PDB entry 8OYT | electron microscopy, 3.80 A resolution | chains A and F of the 6 polymer chains in the assembly

Chain A:
Molecule: Spike glycoprotein, Fibritin
Organism: Severe acute respiratory syndrome coronavirus 2
UniProtKB: chimeric construct of P0DTC2, P10104: residues 1-1205 from P0DTC2 (SPIKE_SARS2) positions 1-1210 (offset varies); residues 1208-1234 from P10104 positions 458-484 (UniProt number = residue number - 750)
Chain sequence (1259 residues; numbered 1 to 1254 plus 5 insertion-coded residues; the number before each row is that of its first residue; a row labelled like 68A-68B holds insertion residues (68A, then the next letters in order)):
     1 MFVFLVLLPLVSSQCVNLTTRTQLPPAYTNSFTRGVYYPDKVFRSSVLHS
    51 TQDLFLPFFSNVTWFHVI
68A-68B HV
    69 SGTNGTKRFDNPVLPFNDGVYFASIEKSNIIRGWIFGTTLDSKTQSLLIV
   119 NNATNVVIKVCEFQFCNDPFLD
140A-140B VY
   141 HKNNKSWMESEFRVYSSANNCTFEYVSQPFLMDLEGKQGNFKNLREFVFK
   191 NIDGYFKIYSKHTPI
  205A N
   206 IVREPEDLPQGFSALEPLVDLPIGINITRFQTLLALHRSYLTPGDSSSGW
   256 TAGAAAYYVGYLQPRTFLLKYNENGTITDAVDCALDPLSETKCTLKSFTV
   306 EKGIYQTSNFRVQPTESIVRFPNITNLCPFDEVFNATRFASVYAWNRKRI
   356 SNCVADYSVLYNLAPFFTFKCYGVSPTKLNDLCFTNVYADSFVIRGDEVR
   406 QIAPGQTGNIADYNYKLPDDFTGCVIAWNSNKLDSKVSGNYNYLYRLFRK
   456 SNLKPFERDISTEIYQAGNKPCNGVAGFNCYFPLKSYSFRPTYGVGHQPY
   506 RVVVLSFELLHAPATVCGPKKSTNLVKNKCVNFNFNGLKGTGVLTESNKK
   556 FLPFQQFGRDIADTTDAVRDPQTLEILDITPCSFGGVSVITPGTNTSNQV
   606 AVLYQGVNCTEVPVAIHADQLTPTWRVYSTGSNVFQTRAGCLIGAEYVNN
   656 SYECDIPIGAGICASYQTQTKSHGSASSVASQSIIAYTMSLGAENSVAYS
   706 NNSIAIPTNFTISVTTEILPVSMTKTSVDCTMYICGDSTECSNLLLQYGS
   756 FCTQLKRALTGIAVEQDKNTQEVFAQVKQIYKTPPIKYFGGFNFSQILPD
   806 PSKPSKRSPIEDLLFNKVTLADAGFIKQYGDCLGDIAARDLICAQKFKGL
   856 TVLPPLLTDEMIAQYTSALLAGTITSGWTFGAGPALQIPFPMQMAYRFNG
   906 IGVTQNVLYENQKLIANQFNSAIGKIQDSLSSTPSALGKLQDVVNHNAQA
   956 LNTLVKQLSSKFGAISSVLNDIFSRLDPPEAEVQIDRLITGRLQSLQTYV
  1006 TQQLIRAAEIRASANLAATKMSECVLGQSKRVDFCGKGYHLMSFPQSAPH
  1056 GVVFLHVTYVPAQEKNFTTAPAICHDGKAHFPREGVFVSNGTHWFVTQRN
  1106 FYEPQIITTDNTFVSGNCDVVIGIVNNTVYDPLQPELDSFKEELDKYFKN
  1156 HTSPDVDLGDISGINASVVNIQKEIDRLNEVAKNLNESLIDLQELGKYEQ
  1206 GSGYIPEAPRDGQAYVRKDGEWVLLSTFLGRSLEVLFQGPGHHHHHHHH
Disordered / not traced: 1-18, 68A-68B, 140A-140B, 205A, 246-252, 442-443, 674-685, 839-844, 1145-1254
Sequence notes: variant Val67 (Ala in P0DTC2), Ile93 (Thr95 in P0DTC2), Asp140 (Gly142 in P0DTC2), Ile206 (Leu212 in P0DTC2), Asp336 (Gly339 in P0DTC2), Leu368 (Ser371 in P0DTC2), Pro370 (Ser373 in P0DTC2), Phe372 (Ser375 in P0DTC2), Asn414 (Lys417 in P0DTC2), Lys437 (Asn440 in P0DTC2), Ser443 (Gly446 in P0DTC2), Asn474 (Ser477 in P0DTC2), Lys475 (Thr478 in P0DTC2), Ala481 (Glu484 in P0DTC2), Ser493 (Gly496 in P0DTC2), Arg495 (Gln498 in P0DTC2), Tyr498 (Asn501 in P0DTC2), His502 (Tyr505 in P0DTC2), Lys544 (Thr547 in P0DTC2), Gly611 (Asp614 in P0DTC2), Tyr652 (His655 in P0DTC2), Lys676 (Asn679 in P0DTC2), His678 (Pro681 in P0DTC2), Lys761 (Asn764 in P0DTC2), Tyr793 (Asp796 in P0DTC2), Lys853 (Asn856 in P0DTC2), Lys966 (Asn969 in P0DTC2), Phe978 (Leu981 in P0DTC2); insertion (209-211); conflict Lys490 (Gln493 in P0DTC2), Pro814 (Phe817 in P0DTC2); engineered mutation Gly679 (Arg682 in P0DTC2), Ser680 (Arg683 in P0DTC2), Ser682 (Arg685 in P0DTC2), Pro889 (Ala892 in P0DTC2), Pro896 (Ala899 in P0DTC2), Pro939 (Ala942 in P0DTC2), His951 (Gln954 in P0DTC2), Pro983 (Lys986 in P0DTC2), Pro984 (Val987 in P0DTC2), Leu1229 (Phe479 in P10104); linker (1206-1207); expression tag (1235-1254)
Swiss-Prot annotation at these positions:
  - glycosylation: Asn17 (N-linked (GlcNAc...) (complex) asparagine), Asn61 (N-linked (GlcNAc...) (hybrid) asparagine), Asn72 (N-linked (GlcNAc...) (complex) asparagine), Asn120 (N-linked (GlcNAc...) (hybrid) asparagine), Asn277 (N-linked (GlcNAc...) (complex) asparagine), Thr673 (O-linked (GlcNAc...) threonine), Asn1189 (N-linked (GlcNAc...) (complex) asparagine)
Disulfide bonds: Cys129-Cys161, Cys288-Cys298, Cys333-Cys358, Cys376-Cys429, Cys388-Cys522, Cys477-Cys485, Cys535-Cys587, Cys614-Cys646, Cys659-Cys668, Cys735-Cys757, Cys740-Cys746, Cys837-Cys848, Cys1029-Cys1040, Cys1079-Cys1123
Glycans and other covalent adducts: N-acetylglucosamine (NAG) linked to Asn279, Asn706, Asn714, Asn798, Asn1071, Asn1095, Asn1131

Chain F:
Molecule: H6 nanobody
Organism: Lama glama
Notes: antibody fragment or engineered binder
Chain sequence (133 residues; numbered 2 to 134; the number before each row is that of its first residue):
     2 QVQLVESGGGLVQPGGSLTLSCVASESSLAPYRVAWFRQAPGKEREGVSC
    52 ISRDAHPTSTYYTASVKGRFTMSRDNAKNTVYLQMNSLKPSDTAVYYCAT
   102 DLGGYCSDSNYPRAWWGQGTQVTVSSKHHHHHH
Disordered / not traced: 128-134
Disulfide bonds: Cys23-Cys99, Cys51-Cys107

Interface between chain A and chain F:
Residue-residue contacts (11; chain A residue first):
  Thr412(A) with Tyr106(F), hydrogen bond (backbone-side chain)
  Gly413(A) with Tyr106(F)
  Asn414(A) with Tyr106(F); Cys107(F)
  Asp417(A) with Arg54(F), salt bridge; Tyr106(F)
  Tyr418(A) with Arg54(F), hydrogen bond
  Tyr470(A) with Leu103(F)
  Ala472(A) with Leu103(F), hydrophobic
  Tyr486(A) with Asp102(F)
  Lys490(A) with Asn111(F)
Also at the interface, not in a pair above, chain A (11 interface residues in all): Phe453, Asn484
Also at the interface, not in a pair above, chain F (11 interface residues in all): Arg34, Tyr62, Gly104, Arg114, Ala115

In short:
Chain A and chain F each contribute 11 residues to their interface; the contacts include 2 hydrogen bonds and
1 salt bridge. Polar pairs include Asp417(A)-Arg54(F), Thr412(A)-Tyr106(F) and Tyr418(A)-Arg54(F).
N-acetylglucosamine is covalently linked to Asn279(A), Asn706(A), Asn714(A), Asn798(A), Asn1071(A) and
Asn1095(A) and 1 more.
Chain A is Spike glycoprotein, Fibritin (Severe acute respiratory syndrome coronavirus 2) and chain F is H6
nanobody (Lama glama); the structure, Stabilised BA.1 SARS-CoV-2 spike with H6 nanobodies in '3 up' RBD
conformation, was determined by electron microscopy, deposited together with 8OYU, 8OWT, 8OWV and 8OWW.
